Entry 4B7M (X-ray diffraction, 2.50 A resolution); this record covers chains A and B.

== Chain A (and B) ==
Protein: Neuraminidase
Organism: Influenza A virus (A/NETHERLANDS/2631/2010(H1N1))
Notes: chain B of this document is another copy of the same molecule, construct and numbering; everything in this record applies to it too
UniProt: F8UU09 (F8UU09_9INFA); numbering as in UniProt (aligned over 1-469)
Amino-acid sequence (469 residues; each row starts with the number of its first residue):
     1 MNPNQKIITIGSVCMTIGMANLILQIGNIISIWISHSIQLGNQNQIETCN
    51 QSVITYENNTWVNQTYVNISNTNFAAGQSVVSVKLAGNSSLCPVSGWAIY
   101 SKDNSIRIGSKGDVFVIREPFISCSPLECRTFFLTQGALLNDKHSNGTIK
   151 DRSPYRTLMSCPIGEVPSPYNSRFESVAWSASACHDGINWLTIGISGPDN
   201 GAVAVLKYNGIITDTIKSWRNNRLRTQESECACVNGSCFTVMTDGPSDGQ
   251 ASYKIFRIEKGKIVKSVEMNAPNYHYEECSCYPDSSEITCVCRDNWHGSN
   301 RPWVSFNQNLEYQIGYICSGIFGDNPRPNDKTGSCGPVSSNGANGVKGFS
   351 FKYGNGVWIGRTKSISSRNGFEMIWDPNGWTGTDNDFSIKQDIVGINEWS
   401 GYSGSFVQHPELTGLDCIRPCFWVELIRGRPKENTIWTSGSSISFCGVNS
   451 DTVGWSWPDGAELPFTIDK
Unresolved in the structure: 1-82, 469
Disulfide bonds: C92-C417, C124-C129, C184-C231, C233-C238, C279-C292, C281-C290, C318-C335
Glycans and other covalent adducts: N-acetylglucosamine (NAG) linked to N88, N146, N235
Bound ions: Ca2+: D294, G298, D324, G342, N344
What the authors report for this chain:
  - binding site for phosphate ion: K150
  - conformationally variable residues (loop rearrangement, side-chain flip): T148 to D151, S247
  - contacts within the chain: R223-S247 (hydrogen bond), S247-E277 (hydrogen bond)

== Chain A / chain B interface ==
Pairs across the interface (79):
  G109(A) - K111(B)
  K111(A) - K111(B)  hydrogen bond (backbone-side chain)
  G112(A) - K111(B)  hydrogen bond (backbone-side chain)
  D113(A) - K111(B)
  D113(A) - G112(B)
  D113(A) - D113(B)
  F115(A) - I108(B)  hydrophobic
  Q136(A) - R107(B)  hydrogen bond (backbone-side chain)
  G137(A) - N104(B)
  G137(A) - R107(B)  hydrogen bond (backbone-side chain)
  G137(A) - I108(B)
  A138(A) - R107(B)
  L139(A) - I108(B)
  L139(A) - G112(B)
  L140(A) - K111(B)  hydrogen bond (backbone-side chain)
  D142(A) - R107(B)
  D142(A) - S110(B)  hydrogen bond
  D142(A) - K111(B)
  K143(A) - E462(B)  salt bridge
  K143(A) - P464(B)  hydrogen bond (side chain-backbone)
  K143(A) - F465(B)
  H144(A) - R107(B)  hydrogen bond (side chain-backbone)
  H144(A) - S110(B)
  H144(A) - A461(B)
  H144(A) - E462(B)  hydrogen bond (side chain-backbone)
  H144(A) - F465(B)
  R152(A) - W455(B)
  S153(A) - W455(B)
  P154(A) - K102(B)
  P154(A) - W455(B)
  P154(A) - S456(B)
  P154(A) - W457(B)
  P154(A) - P458(B)
  Y155(A) - K102(B)
  Y155(A) - N104(B)  hydrogen bond (backbone-side chain)
  Y155(A) - P458(B)
  Y155(A) - D459(B)
  Y155(A) - G460(B)
  T157(A) - K102(B)
  T157(A) - N104(B)
  P169(A) - V166(B)  hydrophobic
  Y170(A) - G112(B)
  Y170(A) - D113(B)  hydrogen bond (side chain-backbone)
  Y170(A) - S168(B)
  Y170(A) - Y170(B)  hydrophobic
  S172(A) - E165(B)
  R173(A) - E165(B)
  F174(A) - Y100(B)
  F174(A) - S101(B)
  F174(A) - K102(B)
  F174(A) - I163(B)
  F174(A) - G164(B)
  F174(A) - E165(B)
  V177(A) - I99(B)  hydrophobic
  V177(A) - S101(B)
  V177(A) - K102(B)
  S196(A) - W455(B)
  S196(A) - W457(B)  hydrogen bond
  G197(A) - W455(B)
  P198(A) - V453(B)
  P198(A) - W455(B)
  G201(A) - V453(B)
  V203(A) - D451(B)
  V203(A) - T452(B)
  V203(A) - V453(B)  hydrophobic
  K207(A) - Y100(B)  hydrogen bond (side chain-backbone)
  G210(A) - Y100(B)  hydrogen bond (backbone-side chain)
  I211(A) - Y100(B)
  I211(A) - Q408(B)
  I211(A) - L412(B)  hydrophobic
  I211(A) - T413(B)
  I211(A) - R419(B)
  I212(A) - I99(B)
  I212(A) - Y100(B)  hydrophobic
  I212(A) - R419(B)  hydrogen bond (backbone-side chain)
  I212(A) - V448(B)  hydrophobic
  T215(A) - S450(B)  hydrogen bond
  T215(A) - D451(B)  hydrogen bond (side chain-backbone)
  K217(A) - D451(B)
Other interface residues (no listed pair), chain A (41 interface residues in all): S110, N141, M159, W179, V205, D214
Other interface residues (no listed pair), chain B (40 interface residues in all): A98, N171, C446, G454

== Overview ==
41 residues of chain A and 40 residues of chain B are in contact; the contacts include 17 hydrogen bonds and 1
salt bridge. Polar pairs include K143(A)-E462(B), K111(A)-K111(B) and G112(A)-K111(B). Covalently linked
N-acetylglucosamine: at N88(A), N146(A) and N235(A). The paper reports a binding site for phosphate ion at
K150(A); conformational variability at T148(A) and S247(A).
Chain A and chain B are both Neuraminidase (Influenza A virus (A/NETHERLANDS/2631/2010(H1N1))); the structure,
H1N1 2009 Pandemic Influenza Virus: Resistance of the I223R Neuraminidase Mutant Explained by Kinetic and
Structural ..., was determined by X-ray diffraction, deposited together with 4B7J, 4B7N, 4B7Q and 4B7R.
